Entry 5ZFA (X-ray diffraction, 1.75 A resolution); this record covers chain A.

== Chain A ==
Molecule: Dihydroorotate dehydrogenase (quinone), mitochondrial
Organism: Homo sapiens
Notes: EC 1.3.5.2
UniProtKB: Q02127 (PYRD_HUMAN); residues 30-396 here correspond to UniProt positions 29-395 (UniProt number = residue number - 1)
Amino-acid sequence (390 residues; row label = number of the first residue in the row):
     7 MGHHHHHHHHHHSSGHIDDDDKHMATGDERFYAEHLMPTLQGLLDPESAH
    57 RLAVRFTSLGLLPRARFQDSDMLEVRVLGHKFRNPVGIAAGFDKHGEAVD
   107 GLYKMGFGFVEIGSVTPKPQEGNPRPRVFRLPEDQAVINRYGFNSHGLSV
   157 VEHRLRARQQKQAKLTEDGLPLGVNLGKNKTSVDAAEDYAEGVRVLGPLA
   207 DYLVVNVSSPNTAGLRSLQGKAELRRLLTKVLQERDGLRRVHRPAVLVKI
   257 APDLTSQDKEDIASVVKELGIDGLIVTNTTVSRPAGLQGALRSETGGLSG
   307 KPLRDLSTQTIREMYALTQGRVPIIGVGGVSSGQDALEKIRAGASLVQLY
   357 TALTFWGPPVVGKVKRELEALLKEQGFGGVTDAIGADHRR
Disordered / not traced: 7-30
Construct notes: expression tag (7-29)
Ligand contacts:
  - 9BU ((2E,6E)-8-(3-chloro-5-formyl-2,6-dihydroxy-4-methylphenyl)-3,6-dimethylocta-2,6-dien-1-yl 2-methylpropanoate): M43, L46, Q47, L50, P52, A55, H56, L58, A59, F62, T63, F98, M111, V134, R136, Y356, L359, T360, P364
  - FMN (flavin mononucleotide): A95, A96, G97, K100, G119, S120, V134, V143, N145, Y147, F149, N181, N212, K255, T283, N284, T285, S305, G306, L309, V333, G334, G335, V336, Q354, L355, Y356, T357
  - orotic acid (ORO): K100, N145, R146, Y147, G148, F149, N212, S215, P216, N217, N284, T285
Swiss-Prot annotation at these positions:
  - active site: S215 (Nucleophile)
  - binding site (FMN): A96 to K100, S120, N181, N212, K255, T283, G306, G335, Y356, T357
  - binding site (substrate): K100, N145 to F149, N212 to N217, N284, T285
What the authors report for this chain:
  - binding site for 9BU: M43, T63, L359, P364

== Overview ==
Ligands of chain A: flavin mononucleotide, orotic acid and compound 9BU. Curated annotation (UniProt) lists
active-site residue S215, 14 FMN-binding residues and 14 substrate-binding residues. The paper reports a
binding site for 9BU at M43, T63 and L359 among others.
Chain A is Dihydroorotate dehydrogenase (quinone), mitochondrial (Homo sapiens); the structure, Structure of
human dihydroorotate dehydrogenase in complex with 287-12-OCOiPr, was determined by X-ray diffraction,
deposited together with 5ZF4, 5ZF7, 5ZF8, 5ZF9 and 5ZFB.
